7JSE - chains A and B of the 24 polymer chains in the assembly; structure by electron microscopy, 4.60 A resolution (low resolution: residue-level contacts below are approximate; hydrogen-bond / salt-bridge calls are withheld).

== Chain A (and B) ==
Name: Protein Rep68
Source organism: Adeno-associated virus - 2
Notes: EC 3.6.4.12; chain B of this document is another copy of the same molecule, construct and numbering; everything in this record applies to it too
UniProt: P03132 (REP68_AAV2S); numbering as in UniProt (aligned over 1-536)
Chain sequence (537 residues; each row starts with the number of its first residue; numbering starts at 0):
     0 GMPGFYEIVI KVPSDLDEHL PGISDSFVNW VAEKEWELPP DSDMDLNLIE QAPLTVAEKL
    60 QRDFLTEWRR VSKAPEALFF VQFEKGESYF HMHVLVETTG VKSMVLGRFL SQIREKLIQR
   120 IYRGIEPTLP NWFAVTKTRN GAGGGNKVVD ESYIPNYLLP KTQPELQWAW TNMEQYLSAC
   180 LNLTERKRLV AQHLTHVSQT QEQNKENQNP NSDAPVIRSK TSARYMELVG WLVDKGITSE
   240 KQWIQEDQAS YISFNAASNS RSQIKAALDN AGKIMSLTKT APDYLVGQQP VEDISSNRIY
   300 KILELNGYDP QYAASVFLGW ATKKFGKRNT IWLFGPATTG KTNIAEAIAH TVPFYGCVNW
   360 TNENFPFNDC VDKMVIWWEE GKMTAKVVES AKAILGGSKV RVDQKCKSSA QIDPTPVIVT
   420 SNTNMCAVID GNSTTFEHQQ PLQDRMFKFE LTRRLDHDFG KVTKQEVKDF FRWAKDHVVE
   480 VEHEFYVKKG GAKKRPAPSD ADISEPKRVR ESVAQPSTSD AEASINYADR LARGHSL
Disordered / not traced: 0, 199-536
Differences from the reference sequence: expression tag (0); conflict Glu17 (Gly in P03132); engineered mutation Ser151 (Cys in P03132)
Curated features (UniProtKB/Swiss-Prot):
  - motif: His90 to His92 (RCR-2), Tyr156 to Lys160 (RCR-3)
  - active site: Tyr156 (For nuclease activity)
  - binding site (a divalent metal cation): Glu83, His90, His92
  - binding site (ATP): Gly334 to Thr341
Reported in the primary citation:
  - mutagenesis - R107A: decreased binding to ssDNA (citing earlier work)
  - binding site for the 4-nt DNA strand: Trp29 (proposed by the authors, not directly observed)
  - mutagenesis - W29A, K58A/R61A: abolished binding to the 4-nt DNA strand
  - mutagenesis - R260A: decreased catalytic activity

== Chain A / chain B interface ==
Pairs across the interface (2):
  Ala141(A) - Ser87(B)
  Gly142(A) - Ser87(B)
Other interface residues (no listed pair), chain A (3 interface residues in all): Met103
Other interface residues (no listed pair), chain B (4 interface residues in all): Ser13, Leu15, Glu86

== Summary ==
3 residues of chain A face 4 of chain B across their interface. From the paper: a binding site for the 4-nt
DNA strand at Trp29(A); W29A and K58A/R61A of chain A abolish binding to the 4-nt DNA strand; 4 substitutions
were tested in all.
Both chains are Protein Rep68 (Adeno-associated virus - 2). Entry 7JSE (Adeno-Associated Virus Origin Binding
Domain in complex with ssDNA) was determined by electron microscopy (same publication as 7JSF, 7JSI, 6XB8,
7JSG and 7JSH).
